Entry 5MTW (X-ray diffraction, 1.84 A resolution); this record covers chains D and G of the 7 polymer chains in the assembly.

== Chain D ==
Name: SecB-like chaperone Rv1957
From: Mycobacterium tuberculosis (strain ATCC 25618 / H37Rv)
UniProtKB: P95257 (SECBL_MYCTU); residue numbers follow UniProt; this construct covers 1-181
Sequence (184 residues; each row starts with the number of its first residue; numbers below 1 keep their minus sign (Gly-2 is residue -2)):
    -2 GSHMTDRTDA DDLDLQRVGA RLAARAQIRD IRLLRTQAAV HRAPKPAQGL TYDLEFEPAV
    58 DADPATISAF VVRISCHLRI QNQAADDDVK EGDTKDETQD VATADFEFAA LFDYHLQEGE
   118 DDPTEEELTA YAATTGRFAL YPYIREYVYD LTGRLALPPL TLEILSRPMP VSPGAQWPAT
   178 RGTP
Unresolved in the structure: -2 to 9, 81-95, 114-115, 163-181
Construct notes: expression tag (-2 to 0)
Swiss-Prot annotation at these positions:
  - modified residue: Thr2 (N-acetylthreonine)
Metal / ion sites: Ca2+: Ser65, Asp110, Tyr111
Reported in the primary citation:
  - Ca2+ coordination: Asp110
  - mutagenesis - D27A, R29A, L47A, F67A, I77A, L108A, L154A, P155A, P156A, L157A: decreased growth
  - mutagenesis - Y49A: increased growth in response to replace Ec-SecB in vivo
  - mutagenesis - G46A, D58A: increased growth in response to chaperone generic function
  - mutagenesis - G46A, D58A: unchanged growth in response to TA control
  - binding site for Antitoxin HigA1 (chain G): Ala21 to Asp27, Ala153 to Leu159

== Chain G ==
Name: Antitoxin HigA1
UniProtKB: P9WJA7 (HIGA1_MYCTU); numbering as in UniProt (aligned over 104-116)
Sequence (13 residues; numbered 104 to 116; the number before each row is that of its first residue):
   104 EVPTWHRLSS YRG
Unresolved in the structure: 116

== Interface between chain D and chain G ==
Contacting residue pairs (7; chain D residue first):
  Ala40(D) - Trp108(G)  hydrophobic
  Pro43(D) - His109(G)
  Pro43(D) - Arg110(G)
  Pro43(D) - Leu111(G)
  Ala44(D) - Leu111(G)  hydrophobic
  Ala153(D) - Trp108(G)
  Ala153(D) - Arg110(G)
Interface residues without a listed pair, chain D (5 interface residues in all): Pro41
Interface residues without a listed pair, chain G (5 interface residues in all): Thr107
From the paper, about this interface:
  - pairs named by the authors: Ala153(D)-Trp108(G)
  - hot spots on chain G (mutagenesis) - Y114A: abolished binding to SecB-like chaperone Rv1957 (chain D)

== In short ==
Chain D and chain G each contribute 5 residues to their interface. The paper describes a contact between
Ala153(D) and Trp108(G). The paper reports a binding site for Antitoxin HigA1 (chain G) at Ala21(D) and
Ala153(D); D27A, R29A and L47A of chain D, among others, reduce growth; 14 substitutions were tested in all.
Here chain D is SecB-like chaperone Rv1957 (Mycobacterium tuberculosis (strain ATCC 25618 / H37Rv)) and chain
G is Antitoxin HigA1. Entry 5MTW (Mycobacterium tuberculosis Rv1957 SecB-like chaperone in complex with a ChAD
peptide from Rv1956 HigA1 antitoxin) was determined by X-ray diffraction.
